PDB entry 8Y81 | electron microscopy, 2.89 A resolution | chains C and G of the 6 polymer chains in the assembly

Chain C (and G):
Molecule: High affinity immunoglobulin epsilon receptor subunit gamma
From: Rattus norvegicus
Notes: chain G of this document is another copy of the same molecule, construct and numbering; everything in this record applies to it too
UniProtKB: P20411 (FCERG_RAT); residues 1-86 here = UniProt positions 1-86
Amino-acid sequence (119 residues; numbered 1 to 119; the number before each row is that of its first residue):
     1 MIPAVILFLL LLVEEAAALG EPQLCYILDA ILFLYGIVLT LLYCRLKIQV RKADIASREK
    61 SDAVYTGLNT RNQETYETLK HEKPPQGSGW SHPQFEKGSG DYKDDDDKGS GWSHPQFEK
Not modelled in the structure: 1-21, 59-119 (chain G: 1-23, 58-119)
Differences from the reference sequence: expression tag (87-119)
From the paper describing this entry:
  - self-association interface (contacts with another copy of this molecule); pairs are residue here / residue on that copy: Cys25-Cys25 (disulfide), Leu32, Leu32, Phe33, Tyr35, Leu39, Leu39, Thr40, Leu42, Tyr43, Tyr43, Leu46, Leu46
  - binding site for cholesterol hemisuccinate: Cys44, Lys47
  - mutagenesis - L32G/Y43A, L39A/L42A: decreased expression with High affinity immunoglobulin epsilon receptor subunit alpha
  - mutagenesis - L39A/L42A: decreased binding to FcaRI
  - mutagenesis - L32G/Y43A: abolished binding to FcaRI
  - mutagenesis - L32G/Y43A, L39A/L42A: decreased binding to High affinity immunoglobulin epsilon receptor subunit alpha
  - mutagenesis - L32G/Y43A, L39A/L42A: decreased binding to FcyRIIIA

Chain C / chain G interface:
Inter-chain disulfides: Cys25(C)-Cys25(G)
Pairs across the interface - 25 pairs, chain C then chain G:
  Leu24(C) with Tyr26(G)
  Cys25(C) with Cys25(G), disulfide; Tyr26(G); Asp29(G)
  Leu28(C) with Asp29(G); Phe33(G), hydrophobic
  Asp29(C) with Asp29(G)
  Ile31(C) with Phe33(G), hydrophobic
  Leu32(C) with Asp29(G); Leu32(G), hydrophobic; Phe33(G)
  Tyr35(C) with Gly36(G), hydrogen bond (side chain-backbone); Ile37(G); Thr40(G), hydrogen bond
  Leu39(C) with Gly36(G); Thr40(G)
  Leu42(C) with Tyr43(G)
  Tyr43(C) with Leu39(G), hydrogen bond (side chain-backbone); Leu42(G); Tyr43(G), hydrogen bond (side chain-backbone)
  Leu46(C) with Tyr43(G), hydrophobic; Leu46(G), hydrophobic; Lys47(G)
  Gln49(C) with Lys47(G); Val50(G)
Also at the interface, not in a pair above, chain C (13 interface residues in all): Val50

In short:
13 residues of chain C and 14 residues of chain G are in contact, with 1 disulfide bond and 4 hydrogen bonds.
Polar pairs include Tyr35(C)-Gly36(G), Tyr35(C)-Thr40(G) and Tyr43(C)-Leu39(G). From the paper: a binding site
for cholesterol hemisuccinate at Cys44(C) and Lys47(C); L32G/Y43A and L39A/L42A of chain C reduce expression
with High affinity immunoglobulin epsilon receptor subunit alpha.
Chain C and chain G are both High affinity immunoglobulin epsilon receptor subunit gamma (Rattus norvegicus);
the structure, Structure of the ige-fc bound to its high affinity receptor fc(epsilon)ri, was determined by
electron microscopy together with 8Y84, 8Z0T, 8ZGS and 8ZGT from the same study.
